4ECV - chains A and T of the 3 polymer chains in the assembly; structure by X-ray diffraction, 1.52 A resolution.

[Chain A]
Protein: DNA polymerase eta
Organism: Homo sapiens
Notes: EC 2.7.7.7; fragment: Catalytic core
UniProt: Q9Y253 (POLH_HUMAN); residues 1-432 here = UniProt positions 1-432
Chain sequence (435 residues; each row starts with the number of its first residue; numbers below 1 keep their minus sign (Gly-2 is residue -2)):
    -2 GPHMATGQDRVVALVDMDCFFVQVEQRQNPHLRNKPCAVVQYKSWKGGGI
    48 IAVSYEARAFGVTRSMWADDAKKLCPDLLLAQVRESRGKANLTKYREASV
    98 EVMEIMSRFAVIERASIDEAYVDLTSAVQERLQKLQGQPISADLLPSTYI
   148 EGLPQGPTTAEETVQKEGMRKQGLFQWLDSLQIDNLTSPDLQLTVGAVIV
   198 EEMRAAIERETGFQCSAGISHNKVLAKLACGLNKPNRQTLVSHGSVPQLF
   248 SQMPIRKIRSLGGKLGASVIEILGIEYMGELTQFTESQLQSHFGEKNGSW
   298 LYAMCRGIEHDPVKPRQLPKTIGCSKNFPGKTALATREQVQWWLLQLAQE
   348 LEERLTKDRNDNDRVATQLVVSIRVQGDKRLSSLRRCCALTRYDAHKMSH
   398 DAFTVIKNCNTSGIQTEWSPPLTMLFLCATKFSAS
Unresolved in the structure: 155-159
Differences from the reference sequence: expression tag (-2 to 0)
Bound ions: Mg2+ site 1: Asp13, Asp115, Glu116 (together with 2'-deoxyadenosine 5'-triphosphate) (shared with 2 residues of chain P); Ca2+: Asp13, Met14, Asp115 (together with 2'-deoxyadenosine 5'-triphosphate); Mg2+ site 2: Asp13, Met14, Asp115 (together with diphosphate) (shared with 1 residue of chain P)
Small-molecule neighbours:
  - : Asp13, Met14, Asp15, Asp115, Lys231
  - diphosphate / 2'-deoxyadenosine 5'-triphosphate: Asp13, Met14, Asp15, Cys16, Phe17, Phe18, Ile48, Ala49, Tyr52, Arg55, Arg61, Ile114, Asp115, Glu116, Lys231
Curated features (UniProtKB/Swiss-Prot):
  - binding site (Mg(2+)): Asp13, Met14, Asp115, Glu116
  - binding site (Mn(2+)): Asp13, Met14, Asp115, Glu116
  - binding site (a 2'-deoxyribonucleoside 5'-triphosphate): Arg61
  - natural variant: Val37 (deletion: In XPV), Leu75 (deletion: In XPV), Arg93 (R93P: In XPV), Arg111 (R111H: In XPV), Thr122 (T122P: In XPV), Gly153 (G153D: In a breast cancer sample), Thr191 (T191P: In XPV), Gly263 (G263V: In XPV), Val266 (V266D: In XPV), Gly295 (G295R: In XPV), Arg361 (R361S: In XPV)
  - mutagenesis: Tyr52 (Y52A/F: Reduces DNA polymerase activity; Y52E: Reduces DNA polymerase activity. Increases fidelity of replication and reduces translesion bypass), Arg61 (R61A: Reduces enzymatic activity by two-thirds), Ser62 (S62G: Increased DNA polymerase activity and translesion bypass compared to wild-type), Ala68 (A68S/V: Severe reduction in thymine dimer translesion bypass), Asn324 to Pro326 (Reduces binding to chromatin and to monoubiquitinated PCNA. Abolishes binding to monoubiquitinated PCNA; when associated with 705-E--H-713 Del)
Reported in the primary citation:
  - conformationally variable residues (side-chain flip): Asp13, Arg61
  - mutagenesis - S113A: unchanged catalytic activity

[Chain T]
Molecule: 12-nt DNA strand
Sequence (12 nucleotides; row label = number of the first residue in the row):
     1 CATTATGACGCT
Small-molecule neighbours: diphosphate / 2'-deoxyadenosine 5'-triphosphate: DT3, DT4, DA5

[Chain A / chain T interface]
Pairs across the interface (40; chain A residue first):
  Gln38(A) - DT4(T)  hydrogen bond to the base
  Gln38(A) - DA5(T)  sugar contact
  Tyr39(A) - DT4(T)  phosphate contact
  Tyr39(A) - DA5(T)  hydrogen bond to the phosphate
  Trp42(A) - DA2(T)  stacking on the base
  Arg61(A) - DT3(T)  hydrogen bond to the base
  Ser62(A) - DT3(T)  base contact
  Trp64(A) - DA2(T)  phosphate contact
  Trp64(A) - DT3(T)  phosphate contact
  Lys86(A) - DT6(T)  salt bridge to the phosphate
  Leu89(A) - DA5(T)  phosphate contact
  Leu89(A) - DT6(T)  phosphate contact
  Arg93(A) - DT6(T)  salt bridge to the phosphate
  Arg93(A) - DG7(T)  salt bridge to the phosphate
  Lys293(A) - DG10(T)  salt bridge to the phosphate
  Lys311(A) - DC9(T)  salt bridge to the phosphate
  Arg313(A) - DA8(T)  salt bridge to the phosphate
  Arg313(A) - DC9(T)  salt bridge to the phosphate
  Pro316(A) - DA8(T)  phosphate contact
  Lys317(A) - DA8(T)  hydrogen bond to the phosphate
  Lys317(A) - DC9(T)  salt bridge to the phosphate
  Thr318(A) - DG7(T)  sugar contact
  Thr318(A) - DA8(T)  hydrogen bond to the phosphate
  Ile319(A) - DG7(T)  phosphate contact
  Gly320(A) - DT6(T)  sugar contact
  Gly320(A) - DG7(T)  hydrogen bond to the phosphate
  Cys321(A) - DT6(T)  phosphate contact
  Ser322(A) - DA5(T)  sugar contact
  Ser322(A) - DT6(T)  hydrogen bond to the phosphate
  Lys323(A) - DA5(T)  salt bridge to the phosphate
  Asn324(A) - DT4(T)  hydrogen bond to the phosphate
  Asn324(A) - DA5(T)  hydrogen bond to the phosphate
  Pro326(A) - DC1(T)  phosphate contact
  Pro326(A) - DA2(T)  sugar contact
  Pro326(A) - DT4(T)  phosphate contact
  Gly327(A) - DC1(T)  hydrogen bond to the phosphate
  Gly327(A) - DA2(T)  phosphate contact
  Thr329(A) - DA2(T)  base contact
  Arg351(A) - DT6(T)  salt bridge to the phosphate
  Arg351(A) - DG7(T)  salt bridge to the phosphate
Other interface residues (no listed pair), chain A (31 interface residues in all): Gly46, Ile47, Ile48, Ala87, Arg111, Glu347

[Summary]
Chain A and chain T form an interface of 31 and 10 residues respectively, with 10 hydrogen bonds, 11 salt
bridges and 1 aromatic stacking contact. Polar contacts include Gln38(A)-DT4(T), Arg61(A)-DT3(T) and
Tyr39(A)-DA5(T). The paper reports that S113A of chain A leaves catalytic activity unchanged; conformational
variability at Asp13(A) and Arg61(A).
Chain A is DNA polymerase eta (Homo sapiens) and chain T is a 12-nt DNA strand; the structure, Human DNA
polymerase eta - DNA ternary complex: Reaction in the AT crystal at pH 7.0 ..., was determined by X-ray
diffraction (same publication as 4ECQ, 4ECR, 4ECS, 4ECT, 4ECU, 4ECW and 10 further entries).
